8CAN - chains A and D of the 6 polymer chains in the assembly; structure by electron microscopy, 1.93 A resolution.

Chain A (and D):
Molecule: basic juvenile hormone-suppressible protein 1
Organism: Galleria mellonella
Notes: chain D of this document is another copy of the same molecule, construct and numbering; everything in this record applies to it too
UniProt: A0A6J1WF64 (A0A6J1WF64_GALME); numbering as in UniProt (aligned over 1-752)
Chain sequence (752 residues; each row starts with the number of its first residue):
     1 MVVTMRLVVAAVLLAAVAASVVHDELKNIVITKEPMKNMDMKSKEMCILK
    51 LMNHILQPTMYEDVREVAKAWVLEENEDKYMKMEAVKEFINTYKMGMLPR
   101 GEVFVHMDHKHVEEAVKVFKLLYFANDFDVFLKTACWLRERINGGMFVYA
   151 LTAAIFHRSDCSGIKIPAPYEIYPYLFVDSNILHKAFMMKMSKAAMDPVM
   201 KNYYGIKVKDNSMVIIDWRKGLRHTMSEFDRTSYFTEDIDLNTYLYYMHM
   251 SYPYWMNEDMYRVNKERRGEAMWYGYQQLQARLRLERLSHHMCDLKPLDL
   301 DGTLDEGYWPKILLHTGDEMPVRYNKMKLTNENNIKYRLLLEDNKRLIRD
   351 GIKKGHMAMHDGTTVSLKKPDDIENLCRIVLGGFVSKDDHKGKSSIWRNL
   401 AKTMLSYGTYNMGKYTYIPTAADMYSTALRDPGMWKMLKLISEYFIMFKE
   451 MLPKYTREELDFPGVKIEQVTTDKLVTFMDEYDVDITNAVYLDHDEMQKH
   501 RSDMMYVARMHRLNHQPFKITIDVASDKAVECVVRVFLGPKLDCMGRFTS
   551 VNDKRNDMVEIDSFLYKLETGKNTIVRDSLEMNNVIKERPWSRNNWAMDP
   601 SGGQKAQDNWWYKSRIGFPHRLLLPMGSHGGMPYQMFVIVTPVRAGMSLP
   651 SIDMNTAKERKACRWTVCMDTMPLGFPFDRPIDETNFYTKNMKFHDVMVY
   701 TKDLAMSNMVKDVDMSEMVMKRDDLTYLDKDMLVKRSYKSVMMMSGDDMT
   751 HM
Unresolved in the structure: 1-33, 60-68, 598-606, 646-650, 740-752
Disulfides: C293-C544, C663-C668
Metal / ion sites: Cu ion site 1: H54, H500; Cu ion site 2: H290 (shared with H291(D) of chain D); Cu ion site 3: H291 (shared with H290(D) of chain D); Cu ion site 4: H360, H390; Cu ion site 5: H515, H620
Ligand contacts: tryptophan (TRP): Y244, Q278, L279, V559, E560, I561, N583, N584, F618, R664, W665

How chain A and chain D interact:
Pairs across the interface (47; chain A residue first):
  L222(A) - M545(D)
  L222(A) - R547(D)
  E228(A) - C293(D)  hydrogen bond
  R231(A) - H291(D)  hydrogen bond (side chain-backbone)
  R231(A) - C544(D)  hydrogen bond (side chain-backbone)
  R231(A) - M545(D)
  H290(A) - H291(D)
  H291(A) - R231(D)  hydrogen bond
  H291(A) - H290(D)
  C293(A) - E228(D)  hydrogen bond
  K541(A) - S716(D)
  L542(A) - Y727(D)  hydrophobic
  C544(A) - R231(D)  hydrogen bond (backbone-side chain)
  M545(A) - L222(D)
  M545(A) - R231(D)
  G546(A) - T726(D)
  G546(A) - Y727(D)  hydrogen bond (backbone-backbone)
  R547(A) - L222(D)
  R547(A) - D723(D)  hydrogen bond (side chain-backbone)
  R547(A) - D724(D)
  R547(A) - L725(D)
  F548(A) - M720(D)  hydrophobic
  F548(A) - Y727(D)  hydrophobic
  H629(A) - G630(D)
  G630(A) - H629(D)
  G630(A) - G630(D)
  Q635(A) - S716(D)  hydrogen bond (side chain-backbone)
  Y688(A) - R736(D)
  K693(A) - E717(D)
  F694(A) - E717(D)
  H695(A) - S716(D)
  D696(A) - S716(D)  hydrogen bond (backbone-side chain)
  S716(A) - K541(D)
  S716(A) - Q635(D)  hydrogen bond (backbone-side chain)
  S716(A) - H695(D)
  S716(A) - D696(D)  hydrogen bond (side chain-backbone)
  E717(A) - K693(D)
  E717(A) - F694(D)
  M720(A) - F548(D)  hydrophobic
  D723(A) - R547(D)  hydrogen bond (backbone-side chain)
  D724(A) - R547(D)
  L725(A) - R547(D)
  T726(A) - G546(D)
  Y727(A) - L542(D)  hydrophobic
  Y727(A) - G546(D)  hydrogen bond (backbone-backbone)
  Y727(A) - F548(D)  hydrophobic
  R736(A) - Y688(D)
Also at the interface, not in a pair above, chain A (34 interface residues in all): T225, S227, M715, L733
Also at the interface, not in a pair above, chain D (34 interface residues in all): T225, S227, M715, L733

Summary:
Chain A and chain D each contribute 34 residues to their interface, with 14 hydrogen bonds. Among the polar
pairs are E228(A)-C293(D), R231(A)-H291(D) and R231(A)-C544(D). Bound to chain A: tryptophan. H54(A) and
H500(A) coordinate Cu ion site 1.
Both chains are basic juvenile hormone-suppressible protein 1 (Galleria mellonella). Entry 8CAN (Cryo-EM
structure of the Cora homohexamer from Galleria mellonella saliva) was determined by electron microscopy (same
publication as 8CA9, 8CAD and 8PO9).
